PDB entry 9KNT | electron microscopy, 3.40 A resolution | chains A and C of the 4 polymer chains in the assembly

# Chain A
Protein: RNA-directed RNA polymerase L
Organism: Measles virus strain Ichinose-B95a
Notes: EC 2.7.7.48, 3.6.1.-, 2.7.7.88, 2.1.1.375
UniProtKB: Q9WMB3 (L_MEASC); residues 1-2183 here = UniProt positions 1-2183
Sequence (2183 residues; each row starts with the number of its first residue):
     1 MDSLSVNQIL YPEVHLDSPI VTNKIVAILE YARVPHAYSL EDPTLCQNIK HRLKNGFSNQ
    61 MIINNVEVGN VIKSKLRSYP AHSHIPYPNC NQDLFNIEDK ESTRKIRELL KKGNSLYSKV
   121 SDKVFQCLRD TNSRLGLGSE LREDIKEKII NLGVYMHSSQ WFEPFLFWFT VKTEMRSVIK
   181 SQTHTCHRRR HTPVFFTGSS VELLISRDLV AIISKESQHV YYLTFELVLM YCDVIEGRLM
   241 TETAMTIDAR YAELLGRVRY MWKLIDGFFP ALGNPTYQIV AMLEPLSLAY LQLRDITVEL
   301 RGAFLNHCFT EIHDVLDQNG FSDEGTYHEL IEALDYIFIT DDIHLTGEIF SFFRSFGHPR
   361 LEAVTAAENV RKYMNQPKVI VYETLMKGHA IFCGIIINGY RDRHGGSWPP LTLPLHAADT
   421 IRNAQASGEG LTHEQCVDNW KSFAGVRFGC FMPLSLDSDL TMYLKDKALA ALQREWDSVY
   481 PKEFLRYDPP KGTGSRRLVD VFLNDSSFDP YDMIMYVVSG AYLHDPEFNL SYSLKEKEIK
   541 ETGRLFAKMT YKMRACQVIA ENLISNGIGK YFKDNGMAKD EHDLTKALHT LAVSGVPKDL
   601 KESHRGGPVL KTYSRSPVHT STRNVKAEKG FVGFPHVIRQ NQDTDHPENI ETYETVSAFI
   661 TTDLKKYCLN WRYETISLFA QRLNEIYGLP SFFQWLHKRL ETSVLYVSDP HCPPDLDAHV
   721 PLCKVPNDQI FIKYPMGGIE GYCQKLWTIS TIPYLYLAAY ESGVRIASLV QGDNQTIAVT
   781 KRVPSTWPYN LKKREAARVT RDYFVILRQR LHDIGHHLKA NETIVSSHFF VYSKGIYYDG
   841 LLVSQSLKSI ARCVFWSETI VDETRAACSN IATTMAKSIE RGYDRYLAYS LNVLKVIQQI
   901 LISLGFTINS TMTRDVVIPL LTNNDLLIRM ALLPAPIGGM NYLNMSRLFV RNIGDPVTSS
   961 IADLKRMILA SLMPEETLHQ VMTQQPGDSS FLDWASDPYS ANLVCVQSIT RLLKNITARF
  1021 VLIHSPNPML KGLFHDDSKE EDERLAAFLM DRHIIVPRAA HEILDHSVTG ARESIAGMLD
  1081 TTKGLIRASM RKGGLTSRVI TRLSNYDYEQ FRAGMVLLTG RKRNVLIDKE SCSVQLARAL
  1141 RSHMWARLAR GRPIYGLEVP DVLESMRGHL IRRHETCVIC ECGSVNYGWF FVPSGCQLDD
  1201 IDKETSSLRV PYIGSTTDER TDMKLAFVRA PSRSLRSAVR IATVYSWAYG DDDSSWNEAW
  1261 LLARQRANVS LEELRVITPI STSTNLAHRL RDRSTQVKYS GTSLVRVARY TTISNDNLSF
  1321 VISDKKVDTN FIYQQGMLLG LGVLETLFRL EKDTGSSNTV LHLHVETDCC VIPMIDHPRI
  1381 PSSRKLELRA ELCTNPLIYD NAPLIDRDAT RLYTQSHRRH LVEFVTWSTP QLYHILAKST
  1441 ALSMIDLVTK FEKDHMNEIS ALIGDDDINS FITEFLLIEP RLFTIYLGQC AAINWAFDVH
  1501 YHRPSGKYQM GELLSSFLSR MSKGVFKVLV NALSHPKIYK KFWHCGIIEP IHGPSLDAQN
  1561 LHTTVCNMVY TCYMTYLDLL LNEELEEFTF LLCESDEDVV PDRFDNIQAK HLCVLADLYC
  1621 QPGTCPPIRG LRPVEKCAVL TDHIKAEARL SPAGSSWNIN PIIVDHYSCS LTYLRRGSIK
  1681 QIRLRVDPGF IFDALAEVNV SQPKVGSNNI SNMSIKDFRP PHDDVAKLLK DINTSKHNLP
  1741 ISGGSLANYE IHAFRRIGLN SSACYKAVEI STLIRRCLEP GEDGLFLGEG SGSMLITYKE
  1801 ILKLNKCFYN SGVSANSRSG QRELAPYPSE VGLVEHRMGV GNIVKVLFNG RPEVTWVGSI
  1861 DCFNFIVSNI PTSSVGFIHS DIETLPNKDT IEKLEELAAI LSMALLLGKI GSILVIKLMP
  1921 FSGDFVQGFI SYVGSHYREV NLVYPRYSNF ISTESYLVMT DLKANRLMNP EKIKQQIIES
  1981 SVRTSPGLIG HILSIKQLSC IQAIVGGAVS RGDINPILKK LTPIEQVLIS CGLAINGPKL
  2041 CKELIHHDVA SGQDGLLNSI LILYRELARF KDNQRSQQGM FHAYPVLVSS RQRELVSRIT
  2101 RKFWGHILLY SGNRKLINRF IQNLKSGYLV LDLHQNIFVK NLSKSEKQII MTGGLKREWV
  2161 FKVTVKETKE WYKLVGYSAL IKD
Unresolved in the structure: 1-6, 575-651, 1202-1231, 1286-1301, 1405-2183
Ion coordination: Zn2+ site 1: Cys1132, Cys1369, Cys1370; Zn2+ site 2: Cys1180, His1362
Ligand contacts: A1EF9 (2-methyl-N-[4-[(2S)-2-(2-morpholin-4-ylethyl)piperidin-1-yl]sulfonylphenyl]-5-(trifluoromethyl)pyrazole-3-carboxamide): Leu664, Tyr667, Cys668, Trp671, Ile739, Glu740, Gly741, Gln744, Trp747, Thr748, Thr751, Leu755, Gly772, Asp773, Gln775, Leu811, His816

# Chain C
Protein: Phosphoprotein
Organism: Measles virus strain Ichinose-B95a
UniProtKB: Q9WMB4 (PHOSP_MEASC); numbering as in UniProt (aligned over 1-507)
Sequence (507 residues; numbered 1 to 507; the number before each row is that of its first residue):
     1 MAEEQARHVK NGLECIRALK AEPIGSLAVE EAMAAWSEIS DNPGQDRATC KEEEAGSSGL
    61 SKPCLSAIGS TEGGAPRIRG QGSGESDDDA ETLGIPSRNL QASSTGLQCY HVYDHSGEAV
   121 KGIQDADSIM VQSGLDGDST LSGGDDESEN SDVDIGEPDT EGYAITDRGS APISMGFRAS
   181 DVETAEGGEI HELLKLQSRG NNFPKLGKTL NVPPPPNPSR ASTSETPIKK GTDARLASFG
   241 TEIASLLTGG ATQCARKSPS EPSGPGAPAG NVPECVSNAA LIQEWTPESG TTISPRSQNN
   301 EEGGDYYDDE LFSDVQDIKT ALAKIHEDNQ KIISKLESLL LLKGEVESIK KQINRQNISI
   361 STLEGHLSSI MIAIPGLGKD PNDPTADVEL NPDLKPIIGR DSGRALAEVL KKPVASRQLQ
   421 GMTNGRTSSR GQLLKEFQLK PIGKKVSSAV GFVPDTGPAS RSVIRSIIKS SRLEEDRKRY
   481 LMTLLDDIKG ANDLAKFHQM LMKIIMK
Unresolved in the structure: 1-369, 376-391, 412-432
Swiss-Prot annotation at these positions:
  - region (Interaction with the L polymerase): Ser361 to Leu377, Pro396 to Leu410
  - modified residue (Phosphoserine): Ser86, Ser151

# Interface between chain A and chain C
Residue-residue contacts (38; chain A residue first):
  Leu293(A) - Ser470(C)
  Ile296(A) - Met506(C)
  Val298(A) - Met502(C)
  Val298(A) - Ile505(C)  hydrophobic
  Val298(A) - Met506(C)  hydrophobic
  Glu299(A) - Phe452(C)  hydrogen bond (backbone-backbone)
  Glu299(A) - Met502(C)
  Arg301(A) - Phe452(C)
  Arg301(A) - Met506(C)
  Gly302(A) - Val463(C)
  Leu305(A) - Val463(C)  hydrophobic
  Asn306(A) - Ser447(C)
  Asn306(A) - Ala459(C)
  His307(A) - Ser448(C)
  His307(A) - Ala449(C)  hydrogen bond (side chain-backbone)
  Phe309(A) - Ser462(C)
  Tyr327(A) - Ser462(C)
  His328(A) - Arg465(C)
  Glu332(A) - Arg465(C)  salt bridge
  Glu332(A) - Lys469(C)  salt bridge
  Asp335(A) - Lys469(C)  salt bridge
  Ile339(A) - Ser466(C)
  Ile339(A) - Ser470(C)
  Pro377(A) - Ala407(C)  hydrophobic
  Tyr673(A) - Arg400(C)
  Glu674(A) - Arg400(C)  salt bridge
  Glu701(A) - Arg400(C)  salt bridge
  Arg801(A) - Lys444(C)
  Arg801(A) - Val450(C)
  Val805(A) - Ile442(C)  hydrophobic
  Arg808(A) - Leu439(C)
  Arg808(A) - Ile442(C)
  Gln809(A) - Gln438(C)
  Gln809(A) - Leu439(C)
  His812(A) - Glu436(C)  salt bridge
  His812(A) - Gln438(C)  hydrogen bond
  His812(A) - Leu439(C)  hydrogen bond (side chain-backbone)
  Ala820(A) - Ala449(C)
Interface residues without a listed pair, chain A (36 interface residues in all): Tyr290, Leu300, Ala303, Thr310, His313, Ile331, Val379, Phe804, Asp813, Asn821, Thr823
Interface residues without a listed pair, chain C (27 interface residues in all): Glu408, Phe437, Gly451, Pro458, Ile467

# Summary
Chain A and chain C form an interface of 36 and 27 residues respectively; the contacts include 4 hydrogen
bonds and 6 salt bridges. Polar pairs include Glu332(A)-Arg465(C), Glu332(A)-Lys469(C) and
Asp335(A)-Lys469(C). Ligands of chain A: compound A1EF9. Cys1132(A), Cys1369(A) and Cys1370(A) coordinate Zn2+
site 1.
Chain A is RNA-directed RNA polymerase L and chain C is Phosphoprotein, both from Measles virus strain
Ichinose-B95a; the structure, ERDRP-0519-bound measles virus L-P complex, was determined by electron
microscopy (same publication as 9KNQ, 9KNV and 9KNZ).
